Entry 6O73 (X-ray diffraction, 3.00 A resolution); this record covers chains A and B.

Chain A:
Name: Csm1
Organism: Thermococcus onnurineus
Notes: EC 3.1.-.-, 2.7.7.-
UniProt: B6YWB8 (B6YWB8_THEON); residue numbers follow UniProt; this construct covers 1-777
Amino-acid sequence (791 residues; row label = number of the first residue in the row; numbers below 1 keep their minus sign (Met-13 is residue -13)):
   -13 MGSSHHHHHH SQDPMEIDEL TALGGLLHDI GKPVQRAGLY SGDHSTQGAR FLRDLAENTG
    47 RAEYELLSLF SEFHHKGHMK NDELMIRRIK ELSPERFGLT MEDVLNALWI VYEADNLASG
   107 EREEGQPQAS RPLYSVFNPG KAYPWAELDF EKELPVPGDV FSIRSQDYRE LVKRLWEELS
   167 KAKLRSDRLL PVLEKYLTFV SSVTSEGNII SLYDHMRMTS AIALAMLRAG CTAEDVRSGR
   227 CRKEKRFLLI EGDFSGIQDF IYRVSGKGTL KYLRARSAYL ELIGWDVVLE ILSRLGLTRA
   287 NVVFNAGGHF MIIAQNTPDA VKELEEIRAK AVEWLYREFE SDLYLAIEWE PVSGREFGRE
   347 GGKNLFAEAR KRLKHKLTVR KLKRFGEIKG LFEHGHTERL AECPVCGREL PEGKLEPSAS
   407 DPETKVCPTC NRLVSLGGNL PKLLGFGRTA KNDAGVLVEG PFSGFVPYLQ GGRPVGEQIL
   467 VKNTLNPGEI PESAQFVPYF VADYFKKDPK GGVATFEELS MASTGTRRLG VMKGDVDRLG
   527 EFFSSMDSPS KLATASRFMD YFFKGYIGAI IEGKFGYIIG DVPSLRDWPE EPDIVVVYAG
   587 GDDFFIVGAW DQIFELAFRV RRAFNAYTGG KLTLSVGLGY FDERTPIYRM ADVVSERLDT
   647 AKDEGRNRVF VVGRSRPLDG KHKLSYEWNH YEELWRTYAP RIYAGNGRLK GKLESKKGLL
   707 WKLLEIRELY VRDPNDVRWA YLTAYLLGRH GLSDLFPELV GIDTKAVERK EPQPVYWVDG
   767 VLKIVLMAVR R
Unresolved in the structure: -13 to 0, 59-66, 106-112, 222-224, 252-254, 348-349, 380-416, 735-737, 777
Disulfides: Cys217-Cys227
Sequence notes: initiating methionine (-13); expression tag (-12 to 0)
Metal / ion sites: Ni2+ near His30 (its only coordinating residue here)
UniProt features mapped onto this chain:
  - mutagenesis: Asp15 (D15N: Loss of ssDNase activity)

Chain B:
Name: Csm4
Organism: Thermococcus onnurineus
UniProt: B6YWC1 (B6YWC1_THEON); residues 1-289 here = UniProt positions 1-289
Amino-acid sequence (289 residues; each row starts with the number of its first residue):
     1 MPKFIAVKLI PKGPFRDIPR ADTLFGAIGN AISAIHGQSA VEELVDAFVG GARISSAFPY
    61 SGDTYYLPKP LSVEPALEGI LTGLDEEERY TTAKRLRKAK YLDLKNFELA LRLRPFTIPE
   121 EIPYARVDVP RVVLDRVTQD SSIYFWEEIR FREKSGVYFL YSGPREVFDG YIAPAMRFLG
   181 DTGIGGKSTW GAGLFEVEFH EMKIDAPGSE YSVTLSNALP TKTPVLWRLL RKGGWSFGRR
   241 KPRMTFIAEG SIVKNDPGGM ERLELGLSHE VYVYGLTFPL GVELPEGLE
Unresolved in the structure: 1, 80-84, 132-144, 182-193, 233-242, 266-269, 288-289

Interface between chain A and chain B:
Residue-residue contacts - 32 pairs, chain A then chain B:
  Tyr322(A) - Thr245(B)
  Glu326(A) - Arg231(B)  salt bridge
  Ser327(A) - Leu229(B)
  Lys357(A) - Glu78(B)  salt bridge
  His361(A) - Pro75(B)  hydrogen bond (side chain-backbone)
  Val365(A) - Pro75(B)  hydrophobic
  Leu368(A) - Leu71(B)  hydrophobic
  Leu368(A) - Glu74(B)
  Leu368(A) - Pro75(B)  hydrophobic
  Leu368(A) - Leu226(B)
  Leu368(A) - Trp227(B)  hydrogen bond (backbone-backbone)
  Lys369(A) - Val225(B)  hydrogen bond (side chain-backbone)
  Lys369(A) - Trp227(B)
  Arg370(A) - Trp227(B)  hydrogen bond (backbone-side chain)
  Arg370(A) - Leu229(B)
  Phe371(A) - Leu229(B)  hydrophobic
  Gly372(A) - Trp227(B)
  Leu377(A) - Thr245(B)
  Phe378(A) - Pro220(B)  hydrophobic
  Phe378(A) - Thr223(B)
  Phe378(A) - Pro224(B)
  Arg524(A) - Glu87(B)  salt bridge
  Arg524(A) - Thr91(B)
  Glu527(A) - Glu87(B)
  Glu527(A) - Tyr90(B)
  Pro632(A) - Phe145(B)
  Arg635(A) - Asp128(B)  salt bridge
  Arg635(A) - Phe145(B)
  Asp645(A) - Arg95(B)  hydrogen bond (backbone-side chain)
  Asp645(A) - Lys98(B)
  Asp649(A) - Arg95(B)  salt bridge
  Arg652(A) - Thr91(B)
Other interface residues (no listed pair), chain A (28 interface residues in all): Thr364, Lys367, Lys375, Gly526, Ser530, Thr631, Tyr634, Lys648
Other interface residues (no listed pair), chain B (25 interface residues in all): Glu86, Arg97, Lys222, Arg243, Ile247

Overview:
28 residues of chain A face 25 of chain B across their interface, with 5 hydrogen bonds and 5 salt bridges.
Among the polar pairs are Glu326(A)-Arg231(B), Lys357(A)-Glu78(B) and Arg524(A)-Glu87(B). UniProt lists one
mutagenesis site on chain A.
Here chain A is Csm1 and chain B is Csm4, both from Thermococcus onnurineus. Entry 6O73 (Crystal structure of
apo Csm1-Csm4 cassette) was determined by X-ray diffraction together with 6O74, 6O75, 6O78, 6O79, 6O7B, 6O7D
and 3 further entries from the same study.
